Entry 3BGW (X-ray diffraction, 3.91 A resolution); this record covers chains B and C of the 6 polymer chains in the assembly.

# Chain B (and C)
Name: DNAB-Like Replicative Helicase
Organism: Bacillus phage SPP1
Notes: chain C of this document is another copy of the same molecule, construct and numbering; everything in this record applies to it too
UniProtKB: Q38152 (Q38152_BPSPP); numbering as in UniProt (aligned over 1-442)
Sequence (444 residues; each row starts with the number of its first residue; numbers below 1 keep their minus sign (Gly-1 is residue -1)):
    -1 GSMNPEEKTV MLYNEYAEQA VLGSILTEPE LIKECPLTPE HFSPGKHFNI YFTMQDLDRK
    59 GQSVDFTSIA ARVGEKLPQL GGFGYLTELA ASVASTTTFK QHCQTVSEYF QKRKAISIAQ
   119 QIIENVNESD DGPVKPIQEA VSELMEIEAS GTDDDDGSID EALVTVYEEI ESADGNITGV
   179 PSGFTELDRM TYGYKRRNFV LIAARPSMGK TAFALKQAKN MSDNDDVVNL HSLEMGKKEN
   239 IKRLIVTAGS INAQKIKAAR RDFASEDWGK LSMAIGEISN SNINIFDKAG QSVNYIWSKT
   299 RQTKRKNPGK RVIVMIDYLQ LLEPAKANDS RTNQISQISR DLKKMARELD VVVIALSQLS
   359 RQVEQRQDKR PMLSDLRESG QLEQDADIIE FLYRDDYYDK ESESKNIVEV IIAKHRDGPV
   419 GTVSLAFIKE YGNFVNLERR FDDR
Disordered / not traced: -1 to 11, 126-131, 437-442
Sequence notes: expression tag (-1 to 0)
Disulfides: Cys33-Cys101

# Chain B / chain C interface
Pairs across the interface (85; chain B residue first):
  Glu106(B) with Pro134(C)
  Lys110(B) with Val124(C); Asn125(C)
  Ala117(B) with Ala117(C); Ile120(C), hydrophobic; Ile121(C), hydrophobic
  Gln118(B) with Ile121(C)
  Ile120(B) with Ala117(C), hydrophobic; Ile145(C), hydrophobic
  Ile121(B) with Ile114(C), hydrophobic; Ala117(C), hydrophobic; Gln118(C)
  Val124(B) with Lys110(C)
  Asn125(B) with Lys110(C)
  Lys133(B) with Glu106(C)
  Pro134(B) with Glu106(C); Gln109(C); Lys110(C)
  Ile135(B) with Gln109(C); Asp151(C)
  Ala138(B) with Ile145(C)
  Leu142(B) with Leu142(C), hydrophobic; Ile145(C), hydrophobic; Glu146(C)
  Ile145(B) with Ile120(C), hydrophobic; Ala138(C); Leu142(C), hydrophobic; Ile145(C), hydrophobic
  Glu146(B) with Leu142(C)
  Arg203(B) with Leu371(C); Glu381(C), salt bridge
  Ser205(B) with Ala411(C), hydrogen bond (side chain-backbone); Val418(C)
  Glu232(B) with Arg414(C), salt bridge
  Met233(B) with Arg414(C)
  Lys235(B) with Ser156(C); Ala160(C)
  Lys236(B) with Thr163(C); Val164(C)
  Ile239(B) with Ile157(C), hydrophobic; Leu161(C), hydrophobic
  Lys240(B) with Glu167(C), salt bridge
  Arg241(B) with Arg414(C), hydrogen bond (side chain-backbone)
  Leu242(B) with Ile157(C), hydrophobic
  Gln252(B) with Arg187(C), hydrogen bond (side chain-backbone); Tyr190(C), hydrogen bond (backbone-side chain)
  Ile254(B) with Ile168(C), hydrophobic
  Lys255(B) with Tyr190(C); Asp415(C), hydrogen bond (side chain-backbone)
  Ala256(B) with Ala171(C); Asp172(C); Gly173(C), hydrogen bond (backbone-backbone); Tyr190(C), hydrophobic
  Ala257(B) with Ala171(C)
  Arg258(B) with Ile168(C); Ala171(C)
  Arg259(B) with Glu169(C), salt bridge; Ala171(C)
  Leu269(B) with Ile168(C), hydrophobic
  Ile273(B) with Leu161(C); Tyr165(C), hydrophobic
  Ile276(B) with Ile157(C), hydrophobic; Leu161(C), hydrophobic
  Ser277(B) with Leu161(C)
  Ile281(B) with Ile157(C)
  Ile283(B) with Gly155(C); Ile157(C), hydrophobic
  Phe284(B) with Asp154(C); Gly155(C)
  Tyr293(B) with Asp153(C), hydrogen bond (side chain-backbone)
  Lys297(B) with Asp151(C), salt bridge; Asp153(C)
  Arg299(B) with Glu146(C), salt bridge
  Gln356(B) with Gln382(C), hydrogen bond
  Arg359(B) with Ser372(C); Leu374(C); Arg375(C), hydrogen bond (side chain-backbone); Ser377(C); Glu381(C)
  Glu362(B) with Met370(C); Leu371(C); Ser372(C), hydrogen bond (side chain-backbone)
  Gln363(B) with Gln360(C)
  Tyr395(B) with Leu371(C); Ala411(C)
Also at the interface, not in a pair above, chain B (57 interface residues in all): Gln109, Ala113, Ile114, Pro204, Ile243, Trp266, Asn282, Gln300, Tyr316, Arg375
Also at the interface, not in a pair above, chain C (57 interface residues in all): Ala113, Val132, Lys133, Ile135, Glu141, Ser170, Thr176, Glu376, Gly378, Lys412

# In short
The chain B/chain C interface involves 57 residues from each chain, with 10 hydrogen bonds and 6 salt bridges.
Polar contacts include Arg203(B)-Glu381(C), Glu232(B)-Arg414(C) and Lys240(B)-Glu167(C).
Chain B and chain C are both DNAB-Like Replicative Helicase (Bacillus phage SPP1); the structure, The
Structure Of A DnaB-Like Replicative Helicase And Its Interactions With Primase, was determined by X-ray
diffraction together with 3BH0 from the same study.
